PDB entry 2JUV | solution NMR | chains A and B

Chain A:
Molecule: Insulin A chain
UniProtKB: P01308 (INS_HUMAN); residues 1-21 here correspond to UniProt positions 90-110 (UniProt number = residue number + 89)
Sequence (21 residues; each row starts with the number of its first residue):
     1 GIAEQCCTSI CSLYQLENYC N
Sequence notes: engineered mutation A3 (Val92 in P01308)
Modified / non-standard residues: A3 (alpha-aminobutyric acid; ABA)
Cystine bridges: C6-C11

Chain B:
Molecule: Insulin B chain
UniProtKB: P01308 (INS_HUMAN); residues 1-30 here correspond to UniProt positions 25-54 (UniProt number = residue number + 24)
Sequence (30 residues; numbered 1 to 30; the number before each row is that of its first residue):
     1 FVNQHLCGSD LVEALYLVCG ERGFFYTKPT
Sequence notes: engineered mutation D10 (His34 in P01308), K28 (Pro52 in P01308), P29 (Lys53 in P01308)

How chain A and chain B interact:
Residue-residue contacts - 35 pairs, chain A then chain B:
  G1(A) with T27(B); T30(B)
  I2(A) with L11(B); T27(B)
  A3(A) with L11(B); Y26(B)
  C6(A) with H5(B); L6(B)
  C7(A) with H5(B); L6(B); C7(B), disulfide
  S9(A) with H5(B)
  I10(A) with N3(B); Q4(B); H5(B)
  C11(A) with V2(B); Q4(B); L6(B)
  L13(A) with F1(B); V18(B)
  L16(A) with L6(B); A14(B); L15(B); V18(B)
  E17(A) with V18(B)
  Y19(A) with F24(B); F25(B)
  C20(A) with V18(B); C19(B), disulfide; R22(B); G23(B)
  N21(A) with R22(B); G23(B); F24(B); F25(B)
Other interface residues (no listed pair), chain A (15 interface residues in all): T8
Disulfides between the chains: C7(A)-C7(B), C20(A)-C19(B)

Overview:
15 residues of chain A and 19 residues of chain B are in contact, with 2 disulfide bonds.
Here chain A is Insulin A chain and chain B is Insulin B chain. Entry 2JUV (AbaA3-DKP-insulin) was determined
by solution NMR, deposited together with 2JUM and 2JUU.
